PDB entry 4O42 | X-ray diffraction, 1.87 A resolution | chains A and B

== Chain A ==
Name: Chromodomain-helicase-DNA-binding protein 1
Source organism: Homo sapiens
Notes: EC 3.6.4.12
UniProtKB: O14646 (CHD1_HUMAN); residue numbers follow UniProt; this construct covers 268-443
Chain sequence (194 residues; numbered 250 to 443; the number before each row is that of its first residue):
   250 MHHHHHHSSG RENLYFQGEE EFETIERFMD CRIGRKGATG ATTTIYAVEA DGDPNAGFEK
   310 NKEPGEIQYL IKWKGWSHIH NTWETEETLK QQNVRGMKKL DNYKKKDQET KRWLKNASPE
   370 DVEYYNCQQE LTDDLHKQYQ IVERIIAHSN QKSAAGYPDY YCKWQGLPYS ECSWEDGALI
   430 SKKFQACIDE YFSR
Unresolved in the structure: 250-269, 443
Construct notes: expression tag (250-267)

== Chain B ==
Name: Nonstructural protein 1
UniProtKB: Q38SQ2 (NS1_I83A8); numbering as in UniProt (aligned over 216-230)
Chain sequence (15 residues; numbered 216 to 230; the number before each row is that of its first residue):
   216 PKQKRKMART ARSKV
Unresolved in the structure: 216-223
Modified residues: Lys229 (n-dimethyl-lysine; MLY)
From the paper describing this entry:
  - conformationally variable residues: Ala226

== Chain A / chain B interface ==
Pairs across the interface - 23 pairs, chain A then chain B:
  Glu272(A) - Lys229(B)
  Ala290(A) - Lys229(B)
  Ala290(A) - Val230(B)
  Thr293(A) - Lys229(B)
  Tyr295(A) - Ser228(B)
  Tyr295(A) - Lys229(B)  hydrogen bond (side chain-backbone)
  Trp322(A) - Lys229(B)
  Gly324(A) - Arg227(B)  hydrogen bond (backbone-side chain)
  Trp325(A) - Arg227(B)
  Trp325(A) - Ser228(B)
  Trp325(A) - Lys229(B)
  His329(A) - Arg227(B)
  His329(A) - Lys229(B)
  Thr331(A) - Lys229(B)
  Asp408(A) - Arg224(B)  salt bridge
  Asp408(A) - Ala226(B)
  Trp423(A) - Thr225(B)
  Trp423(A) - Ala226(B)
  Glu424(A) - Ala226(B)
  Asp425(A) - Arg224(B)  salt bridge
  Asp425(A) - Ala226(B)
  Asp425(A) - Ser228(B)
  Leu428(A) - Ser228(B)
The authors on this interface:
  - residue pairs: Glu272(A)-Lys229(B), Trp322(A)-Lys229(B) (cation-pi contact), Trp325(A)-Lys229(B) (cation-pi contact), Asp408(A)-Arg224(B) (salt bridge), Asp425(A)-Arg224(B) (salt bridge)

== In short ==
14 residues of chain A face 7 of chain B across their interface, with 2 hydrogen bonds and 2 salt bridges.
Among the polar pairs are Asp408(A)-Arg224(B), Asp425(A)-Arg224(B) and Tyr295(A)-Lys229(B). The authors report
a contact between Glu272(A) and Lys229(B); cation-pi contacts between Trp322(A) and Lys229(B) and Trp325(A)
and Lys229(B); salt bridges between Asp408(A) and Arg224(B) and Asp425(A) and Arg224(B). The paper reports
conformational variability at Ala226(B).
Here chain A is Chromodomain-helicase-DNA-binding protein 1 (Homo sapiens) and chain B is Nonstructural
protein 1. Entry 4O42 (Tandem chromodomains of human CHD1 in complex with influenza NS1 C-terminal tail
dimethylated at K229) was determined by X-ray diffraction together with 4O46 and 4NW2 from the same study.
